PDB entry 8JBY | X-ray diffraction, 1.99 A resolution | chain A

[Chain A]
Molecule: Receptor-type tyrosine-protein phosphatase beta
Organism: Homo sapiens
Notes: EC 3.1.3.48
UniProtKB: P23467 (PTPRB_HUMAN); residue numbers follow UniProt; this construct covers 1686-1971
Chain sequence (295 residues; each row starts with the number of its first residue):
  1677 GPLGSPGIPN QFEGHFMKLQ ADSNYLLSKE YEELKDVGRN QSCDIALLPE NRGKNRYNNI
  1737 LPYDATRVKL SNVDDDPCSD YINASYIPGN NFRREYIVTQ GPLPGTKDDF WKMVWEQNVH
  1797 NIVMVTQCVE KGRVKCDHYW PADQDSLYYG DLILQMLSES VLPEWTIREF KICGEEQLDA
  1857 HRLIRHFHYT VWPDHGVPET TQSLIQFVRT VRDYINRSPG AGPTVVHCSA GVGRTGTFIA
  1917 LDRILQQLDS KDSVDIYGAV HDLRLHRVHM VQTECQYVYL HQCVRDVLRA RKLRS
Not modelled in the structure: 1677-1684
Sequence notes: expression tag (1677-1685)
Ligand contacts: Cpd-2 (U7L; 4-(hydroxymethyl)-5-(1-methylindol-3-yl)-1,2-oxazole-3-carboxylic acid): Tyr1733, Asn1735, Ile1736, Lys1811, Asp1870, His1871, Cys1904, Ser1905, Ala1906, Val1908, Gly1909, Arg1910, His1945, Gln1948

[Overview]
Chain A binds Cpd-2.
Chain A is Receptor-type tyrosine-protein phosphatase beta (Homo sapiens); the structure, Vascular endothelial
protein tyrosine phosphatase in complex with Cpd-2, was determined by X-ray diffraction together with 8JBN
from the same study.
